9FZQ - chains A and B of the 3 polymer chains in the assembly; structure by electron microscopy, 3.03 A resolution.

== Chain A ==
Protein: Mitochondrial brown fat uncoupling protein 1
Organism: Homo sapiens
UniProtKB: P25874 (UCP1_HUMAN); residues 2-307 here = UniProt positions 2-307
Sequence (310 residues; row label = number of the first residue in the row; numbers below 1 keep their minus sign (Thr-2 is residue -2)):
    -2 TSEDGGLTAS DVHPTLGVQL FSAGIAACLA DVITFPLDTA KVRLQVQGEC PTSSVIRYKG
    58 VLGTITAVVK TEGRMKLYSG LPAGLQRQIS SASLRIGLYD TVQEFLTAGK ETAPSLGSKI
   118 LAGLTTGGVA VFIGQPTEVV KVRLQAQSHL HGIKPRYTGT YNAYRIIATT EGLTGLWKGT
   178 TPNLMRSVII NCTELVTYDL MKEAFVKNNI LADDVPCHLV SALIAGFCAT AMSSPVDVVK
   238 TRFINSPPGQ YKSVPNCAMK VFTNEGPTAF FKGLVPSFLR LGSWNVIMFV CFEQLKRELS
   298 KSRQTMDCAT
Not modelled in the structure: -2 to 9, 299-307
Construct notes: expression tag (-2 to 1)
Residues lining bound ligands: UTP (uridine 5'-triphosphate): Asp35, Lys38, Arg84, Gln85, Arg92, Glu135, Lys138, Asn180, Arg183, Ile187, Asn188, Arg277, Leu278, Trp281, Asn282
What the authors report for this chain:
  - binding site for UTP: Lys38, Arg84, Gln85, Arg92, Lys138, Arg183, Ile187, Asn188, Arg277, Leu278, Trp281, Asn282
  - contacts within the chain: Asp28-Arg277 (salt bridge)

== Chain B ==
Protein: CA9871
Organism: Lama glama
Sequence (124 residues; row label = number of the first residue in the row):
     4 QVQLVESGGG LVQAGDSLRL SCAASGLTLK NYAMGWFRQA PGKEHEFVAV ISWSGSGTSY
    64 ADSVEGRFTI SRDNAKNTAF LQMSSLKPED TAVYYCAARD GGYGSRWPDE YTYWGQGTQV
   124 TVPP
Disulfides: Cys25-Cys99

== Interface between chain A and chain B ==
Pairs across the interface (22):
  Ser51(A) - Asp65(B)
  Arg54(A) - Glu68(B)  salt bridge
  Lys67(A) - Ser55(B)
  Lys67(A) - Ser59(B)
  Lys67(A) - Gly60(B)
  Lys67(A) - Tyr106(B)
  Thr68(A) - Tyr106(B)
  Glu69(A) - Tyr106(B)
  Gly70(A) - Tyr106(B)
  His146(A) - Arg102(B)
  His146(A) - Ser108(B)
  His146(A) - Arg109(B)  hydrogen bond (backbone-backbone)
  His146(A) - Trp110(B)
  His146(A) - Glu113(B)  salt bridge
  Leu147(A) - Gly107(B)
  Leu147(A) - Ser108(B)
  Leu147(A) - Arg109(B)  hydrogen bond (backbone-side chain)
  Gly149(A) - Trp110(B)
  Lys151(A) - Trp110(B)
  Lys151(A) - Asp112(B)  salt bridge
  Lys151(A) - Glu113(B)
  Pro152(A) - Trp110(B)
Also at the interface, not in a pair above, chain A (14 interface residues in all): Val66, His148, Ile150
Also at the interface, not in a pair above, chain B (16 interface residues in all): Val53, Thr61, Tyr63

== Overview ==
14 residues of chain A face 16 of chain B across their interface, with 2 hydrogen bonds and 3 salt bridges.
Among the polar pairs are Arg54(A)-Glu68(B), His146(A)-Glu113(B) and Lys151(A)-Asp112(B). Chain A binds UTP.
From the paper: a binding site for UTP at Lys38(A), Arg84(A) and Gln85(A) among others; contacts within the
chain involving Asp28(A) and Arg277(A).
Here chain A is Mitochondrial brown fat uncoupling protein 1 (Homo sapiens) and chain B is CA9871 (Lama
glama). Entry 9FZQ (Proton conductance by human uncoupling protein 1 is inhibited by both purine and
pyrimidine nucleotides) was determined by electron microscopy.
